PDB entry 8KG9 | electron microscopy, 4.52 A resolution (low resolution: residue-level contacts below are approximate; hydrogen-bond / salt-bridge calls are withheld) | chains 5 and I of the 18 polymer chains in the assembly

# Chain 5
Name: Minichromosome maintenance protein 5
Organism: Saccharomyces cerevisiae S288C
Notes: EC 3.6.4.12
Reference sequence: P29496 (MCM5_YEAST); residue numbers follow UniProt; this construct covers 1-775
Sequence (775 residues; each row starts with the number of its first residue):
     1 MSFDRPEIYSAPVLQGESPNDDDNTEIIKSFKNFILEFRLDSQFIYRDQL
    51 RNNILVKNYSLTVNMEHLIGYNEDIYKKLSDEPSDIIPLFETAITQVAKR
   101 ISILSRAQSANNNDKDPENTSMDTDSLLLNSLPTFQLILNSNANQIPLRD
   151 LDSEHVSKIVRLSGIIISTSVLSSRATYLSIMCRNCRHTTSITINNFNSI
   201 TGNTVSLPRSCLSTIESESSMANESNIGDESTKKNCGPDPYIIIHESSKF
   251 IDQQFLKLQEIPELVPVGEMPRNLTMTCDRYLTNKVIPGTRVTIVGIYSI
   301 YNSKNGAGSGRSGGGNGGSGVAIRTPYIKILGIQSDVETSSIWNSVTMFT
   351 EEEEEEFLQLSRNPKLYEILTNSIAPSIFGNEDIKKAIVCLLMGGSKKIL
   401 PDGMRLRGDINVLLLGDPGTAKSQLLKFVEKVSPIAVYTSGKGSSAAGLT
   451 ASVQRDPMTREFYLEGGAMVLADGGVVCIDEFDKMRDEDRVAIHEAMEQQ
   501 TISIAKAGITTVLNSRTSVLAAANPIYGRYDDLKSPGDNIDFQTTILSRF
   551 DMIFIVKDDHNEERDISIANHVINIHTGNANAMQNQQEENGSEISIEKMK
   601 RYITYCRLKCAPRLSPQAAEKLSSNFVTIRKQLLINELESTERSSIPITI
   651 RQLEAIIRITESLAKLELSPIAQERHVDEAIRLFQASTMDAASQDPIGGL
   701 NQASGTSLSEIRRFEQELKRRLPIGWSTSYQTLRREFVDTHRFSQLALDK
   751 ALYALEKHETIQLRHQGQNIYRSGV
Disordered / not traced: 1-19, 108-128, 200-202, 214-234, 305-319, 697-705, 760-770
Curated features (UniProtKB/Swiss-Prot):
  - motif: Ser548 to Asp551 (Arginine finger)
  - binding site (ATP): Gly416 to Ser423
  - mutagenesis: Lys422 (K422A: Loss of MCM2-7 complex helicase activity)

# Chain I
Molecule: 71-nt DNA strand
Sequence (71 nucleotides; each row starts with the number of its first residue):
     1 TAGAGTAGGAAGTGATGGTAAGTGATTAGAGAATTGGAGAGTGTGTTTTT
    51 TTTTTTTTTTTTTTTTTTTTT
Disordered / not traced: 1-39, 48-50, 58-71

# Interface between chain 5 and chain I
Pairs across the interface (9):
  Ser445(5) - DT56(I)
  Ala446(5) - DT57(I)
  Ala447(5) - DT56(I)
  Ala447(5) - DT57(I)
  Val453(5) - DT55(I)
  Gln454(5) - DT56(I)
  Phe462(5) - DT53(I)
  Phe462(5) - DT54(I)
  Ala507(5) - DT54(I)
Also at the interface, not in a pair above, chain 5 (10 interface residues in all): Ser452, Lys506, Gly508

# In short
The interface between chain 5 and chain I involves 10 residues on one side and 5 on the other. UniProt lists 8
ATP-binding residues and one mutagenesis site on chain 5.
Chain 5 is Minichromosome maintenance protein 5 (Saccharomyces cerevisiae S288C) and chain I is a 71-nt DNA
strand; the structure, Yeast replisome in state III, was determined by electron microscopy, deposited together
with 8W7S, 8KG6, 8KG8 and 8W7M.
